PDB entry 9EVD | electron microscopy, 5.60 A resolution (low resolution: residue-level contacts below are approximate; hydrogen-bond / salt-bridge calls are withheld) | chains 6 and M of the 9 polymer chains in the assembly

== Chain 6 ==
Molecule: Mitochondrial ATP synthase subunit ASA6
From: Polytomella sp. Pringsheim 198.80
UniProt: D7P897 (D7P897_9CHLO); numbering as in UniProt (aligned over 1-151)
Amino-acid sequence (151 residues; row label = number of the first residue in the row):
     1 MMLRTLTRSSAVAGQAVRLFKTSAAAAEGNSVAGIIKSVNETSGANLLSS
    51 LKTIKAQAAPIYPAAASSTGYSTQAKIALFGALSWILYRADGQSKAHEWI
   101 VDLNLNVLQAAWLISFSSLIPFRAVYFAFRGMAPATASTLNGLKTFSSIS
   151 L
Unresolved in the structure: 1-27

== Chain M ==
Molecule: Mitochondrial ATP synthase subunit 6
From: Polytomella sp. Pringsheim 198.80
UniProt: H8PGG3 (H8PGG3_9CHLO); residues 1-327 here = UniProt positions 1-327
Amino-acid sequence (327 residues; each row starts with the number of its first residue):
     1 MSVLSSVSMGSRIGSSLLGRSSAYLAQCGFSTRSNLNGSIDTSSSVFQAL
    51 SSDNENKPAASPLNVKLPGMSCSSILLPKTSRIAVPFGNQTMAMSSVRDV
   101 KTGSLPTNFLTGVYRFWRSQNPAEKPHDPVNDRLLPAVVDASDKRASIGT
   151 WATTFFCTIISCNLLGLMPFNEAPTSGLGFATGLGVSVWATATILGLSKT
   201 GFKFPGHFIPGGTPWPMAFIFVPLETISYTFRAVSLGVRLWVNMLAGHTL
   251 LHILTGMALALPFSLGFFSMVPATFGVCCLLSALVGLEYLVAVLQSGVFS
   301 ILSTVYVGEFNHDKFIGPAAKIVKKIH
Unresolved in the structure: 1-94, 325-327

== How chain 6 and chain M interact ==
Residue-residue contacts - 34 pairs, chain 6 then chain M:
  W85(6) - N171(M)
  R89(6) - F170(M)
  R89(6) - E172(M)
  A90(6) - F170(M)
  Q93(6) - F170(M)
  E98(6) - H252(M)
  V101(6) - H252(M)
  V101(6) - T255(M)
  D102(6) - H252(M)
  N104(6) - L259(M)
  L105(6) - H248(M)
  L105(6) - L251(M)
  L105(6) - H252(M)
  L105(6) - T255(M)
  N106(6) - P169(M)
  N106(6) - F170(M)
  Q109(6) - G166(M)
  Q109(6) - L167(M)
  Q109(6) - M168(M)
  Q109(6) - P169(M)
  Q109(6) - Y289(M)
  W112(6) - S282(M)
  W112(6) - V285(M)
  W112(6) - G286(M)
  W112(6) - Y289(M)
  L113(6) - Y289(M)
  Y126(6) - L105(M)
  F129(6) - N108(M)
  F129(6) - F109(M)
  M132(6) - F109(M)
  M132(6) - G112(M)
  A133(6) - T111(M)
  P134(6) - R115(M)
  T136(6) - N108(M)
Other interface residues (no listed pair), chain 6 (23 interface residues in all): I86, L108, F116, R130
Other interface residues (no listed pair), chain M (25 interface residues in all): G103, V113, L281

== In short ==
Chain 6 and chain M form an interface of 23 and 25 residues respectively.
Here chain 6 is Mitochondrial ATP synthase subunit ASA6 and chain M is Mitochondrial ATP synthase subunit 6,
both from Polytomella sp. Pringsheim 198.80. Entry 9EVD (In situ structure of the peripheral stalk of the
mitochondrial ATPsynthase in whole Polytomella cells) was determined by electron microscopy.
